Entry 8APH (electron microscopy, 3.80 A resolution); this record covers chains C1 and F1 of the 42 polymer chains in the assembly.

# Chain C1
Molecule: ATP synthase subunit alpha, mitochondrial
Source organism: Trypanosoma brucei brucei
UniProt: Q9GS23 (ATPA_TRYBB); numbering as in UniProt (aligned over 1-584)
Sequence (584 residues; numbered 1 to 584; the number before each row is that of its first residue):
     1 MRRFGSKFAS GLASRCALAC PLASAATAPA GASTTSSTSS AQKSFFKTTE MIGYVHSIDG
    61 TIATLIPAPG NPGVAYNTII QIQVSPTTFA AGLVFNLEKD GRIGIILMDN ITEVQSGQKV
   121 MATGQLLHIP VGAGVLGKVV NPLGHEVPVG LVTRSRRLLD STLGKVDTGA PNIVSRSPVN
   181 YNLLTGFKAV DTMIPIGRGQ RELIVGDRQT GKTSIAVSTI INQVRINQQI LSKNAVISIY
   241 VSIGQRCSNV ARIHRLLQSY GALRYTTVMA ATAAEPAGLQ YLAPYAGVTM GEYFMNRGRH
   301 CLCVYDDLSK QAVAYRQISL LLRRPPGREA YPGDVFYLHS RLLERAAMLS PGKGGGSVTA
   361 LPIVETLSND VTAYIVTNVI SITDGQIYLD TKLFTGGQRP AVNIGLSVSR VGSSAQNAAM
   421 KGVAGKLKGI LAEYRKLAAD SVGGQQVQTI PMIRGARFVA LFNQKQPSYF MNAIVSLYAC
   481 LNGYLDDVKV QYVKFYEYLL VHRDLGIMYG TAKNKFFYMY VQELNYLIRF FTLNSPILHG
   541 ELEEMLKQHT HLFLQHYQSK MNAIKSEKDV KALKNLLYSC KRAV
Not modelled in the structure: 1-44, 152-160, 439-445
Metal / ion sites: Mg2+: Thr213 (together with ATP)
Small-molecule neighbours:
  - ATP (adenosine-5'-triphosphate), molecule 1: Asp207, Arg208, Gln209, Thr210, Gly211, Lys212, Thr213, Ser214, Gln245, Phe394, Arg399, Pro400, Gln464, Lys465
  - ATP, molecule 2: Ile380, Ser381, Val408, Arg410
UniProt features mapped onto this chain:
  - binding site (ATP): Asp207 to Ser214, Gln464
  - site: Leu159, Asp160 (Cleavage), Ser407 (Required for activity)

# Chain F1
Molecule: ATP synthase subunit beta, mitochondrial
Source organism: Trypanosoma brucei brucei
Notes: EC 7.1.2.2
UniProt: Q9GPE9 (ATPB_TRYBB); residue numbers follow UniProt; this construct covers 1-519
Sequence (519 residues; numbered 1 to 519; the number before each row is that of its first residue):
     1 MLTRFRSAVL RGAVSITGAR AASTAPVADH KGRVGHVSQV IGAVVDVHFA DGVPPVLTAL
    61 DVVDKLGRDE PLTLEIVQHL DAHTGRCIAM QTTDLLKLKA KVVSTGGNIS VPVGRETLGR
   121 IFNVLGDAID QRGPVGEKLR MPIHAVAPKL ADQAAEDAVL TTGIKVIDLI LPYCKGGKIG
   181 LFGGAGVGKT VIIMELINNV AKGHGGFSVF AGVGERTREG TDLYLEMMQS KVIDLKGESK
   241 CVLVYGQMNE PPGARARVAQ SALTMAEYFR DVEGQDVLLF IDNIFRFTQA NSEVSALLGR
   301 IPAAVGYQPT LAEDLGQLQE RITSTTKGSI TSVQAVYVPA DDITDPAPAT TFSHLDATTV
   361 LDRAVAESGI YPAVNPLECA SRIMDPDVIS VDHYNVAQDV VQMLTKYREL QDIIAVLGID
   421 ELSEEDKLIV DRARKLVKFL SQPFQVAEVF TGMTGHYVQL DDTIDSFSGL LMGTYDQVPE
   481 MAFYMVGGIN SVLEKAKKMA EEAAELEKMR RARVAQASS
Not modelled in the structure: 1-25, 514-519
UniProt features mapped onto this chain:
  - binding site (ATP): Gly184 to Val191, Arg216

# Chain C1 / chain F1 interface
Pairs across the interface (59; chain C1 residue first):
  His56(C1) - His79(F1)
  His56(C1) - Leu80(F1)
  His56(C1) - Asp81(F1)
  His56(C1) - Ala82(F1)
  Ser57(C1) - His79(F1)
  Ile58(C1) - Gln78(F1)
  Ile58(C1) - His79(F1)  hydrogen bond (backbone-backbone)
  Asp59(C1) - Gln78(F1)
  Asp59(C1) - Arg300(F1)  salt bridge
  Gln115(C1) - Pro55(F1)
  Ser116(C1) - His79(F1)  hydrogen bond (backbone-side chain)
  Ser116(C1) - Asp81(F1)  hydrogen bond (side chain-backbone)
  Ser116(C1) - Ala82(F1)  hydrogen bond (side chain-backbone)
  Val139(C1) - Leu150(F1)  hydrophobic
  Val147(C1) - Leu150(F1)  hydrophobic
  Pro148(C1) - Ala151(F1)
  Val149(C1) - Ala151(F1)
  Gly150(C1) - Ala151(F1)
  Arg208(C1) - Ile343(F1)
  Arg208(C1) - Phe352(F1)
  Gln209(C1) - Phe352(F1)
  Gln209(C1) - Leu355(F1)
  Gln245(C1) - Glu320(F1)
  Arg246(C1) - Lys178(F1)
  Arg246(C1) - Glu320(F1)
  Arg246(C1) - His354(F1)  hydrogen bond (side chain-backbone)
  Arg246(C1) - Asp356(F1)  salt bridge
  Cys247(C1) - Leu150(F1)  hydrophobic
  Cys247(C1) - Gln153(F1)  hydrogen bond
  Cys247(C1) - Glu320(F1)  hydrogen bond (backbone-side chain)
  Ala251(C1) - Leu150(F1)  hydrophobic
  Ala251(C1) - Gln153(F1)
  Arg252(C1) - Asp157(F1)  salt bridge
  Arg252(C1) - Arg382(F1)
  Arg255(C1) - Ala155(F1)  hydrogen bond (side chain-backbone)
  Ala273(C1) - Glu320(F1)
  Ala274(C1) - Glu320(F1)
  Gln317(C1) - Pro309(F1)
  Gln317(C1) - Thr310(F1)
  Gln317(C1) - Glu313(F1)  hydrogen bond
  Leu320(C1) - Ala303(F1)  hydrophobic
  Leu320(C1) - Pro309(F1)  hydrophobic
  Leu321(C1) - Arg300(F1)
  Arg323(C1) - Gly299(F1)  hydrogen bond (side chain-backbone)
  Arg323(C1) - Ile301(F1)
  Glu329(C1) - Ala304(F1)
  Ala330(C1) - Ala303(F1)
  Ala330(C1) - Ala304(F1)
  Leu367(C1) - Thr344(F1)
  Ser368(C1) - Thr344(F1)
  Glu567(C1) - Met472(F1)
  Lys571(C1) - Ser468(F1)
  Lys571(C1) - Met472(F1)
  Tyr578(C1) - Asn395(F1)
  Tyr578(C1) - Gln398(F1)
  Tyr578(C1) - Asp399(F1)
  Arg582(C1) - Asp385(F1)  salt bridge
  Arg582(C1) - Pro386(F1)
  Arg582(C1) - Asp387(F1)  salt bridge
Interface residues without a listed pair, chain C1 (44 interface residues in all): Gly60, Gly117, Ser248, Val250, Pro276, Ala277, Val313, Arg316, Pro326, Lys465, Asn575
Interface residues without a listed pair, chain F1 (49 interface residues in all): Val53, Pro148, Lys149, Ala154, Glu156, Pro302, Ala312, Gly316, Gln317, Ser353, Tyr394, Arg432, Gly473

# Overview
Chain C1 and chain F1 form an interface of 44 and 49 residues respectively; the contacts include 10 hydrogen
bonds and 5 salt bridges. Among the polar pairs are Asp59(C1)-Arg300(F1), Arg246(C1)-Asp356(F1) and
Arg252(C1)-Asp157(F1). Chain C1 binds ATP.
Chain C1 is ATP synthase subunit alpha, mitochondrial and chain F1 is ATP synthase subunit beta,
mitochondrial, both from Trypanosoma brucei brucei; the structure, rotational state 2c of the Trypanosoma
brucei mitochondrial ATP synthase dimer, was determined by electron microscopy (same publication as 8AP6,
8AP7, 8AP8, 8AP9, 8APA, 8APB and 7 further entries).
